8JLB - chains F and I of the 10 polymer chains in the assembly; structure by electron microscopy, 2.36 A resolution.

[Chain F]
Name: Histone H4
Source organism: Homo sapiens
UniProt: P62805 (H4_HUMAN); residues 0-102 here correspond to UniProt positions 1-103 (UniProt number = residue number + 1)
Amino-acid sequence (106 residues; row label = number of the first residue in the row; numbers below 1 keep their minus sign (Gly-3 is residue -3)):
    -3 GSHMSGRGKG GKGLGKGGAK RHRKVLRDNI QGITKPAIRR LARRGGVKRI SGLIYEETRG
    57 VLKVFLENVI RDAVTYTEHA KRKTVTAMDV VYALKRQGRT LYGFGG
Unresolved in the structure: -3 to 24
Construct notes: expression tag (-3 to -1)
Swiss-Prot annotation at these positions:
  - DNA-binding region: Lys16 to Lys20
  - modified residue: Ser1 (N-acetylserine), Arg3 (Asymmetric dimethylarginine), Lys5 (N6-(2-hydroxyisobutyryl)lysine), Lys8 (N6-(2-hydroxyisobutyryl)lysine), Lys12 (N6-(2-hydroxyisobutyryl)lysine), Lys16 (N6-(2-hydroxyisobutyryl)lysine), Lys20 (N6,N6,N6-trimethyllysine), Lys31 (N6-(2-hydroxyisobutyryl)lysine), Lys44 (N6-(2-hydroxyisobutyryl)lysine), Ser47 (Phosphoserine), Tyr51 (Phosphotyrosine), Lys59 (N6-(2-hydroxyisobutyryl)lysine), Lys77 (N6-(2-hydroxyisobutyryl)lysine), Lys79 (N6-(2-hydroxyisobutyryl)lysine), Thr80 (Phosphothreonine), Tyr88 (Phosphotyrosine), Lys91 (N6-(2-hydroxyisobutyryl)lysine)
  - cross-link (Glycyl lysine isopeptide (Lys-Gly)): Lys12 (interchain with G-Cter in SUMO2), Lys20 (interchain with G-Cter in SUMO2), Lys31 (interchain with G-Cter in SUMO2), Lys59 (interchain with G-Cter in SUMO2), Lys79 (interchain with G-Cter in SUMO2), Lys91 (interchain with G-Cter in SUMO2)

[Chain I]
Molecule: 145-nt DNA strand
Source organism: synthetic construct
Sequence (145 nucleotides; each row starts with the number of its first residue; numbers below 1 keep their minus sign (DA-72 is residue -72)):
   -72 ATCAGAATCC CGGTGCCGAG GCCGCTCAAT TGGTCGTAGA CAGCTCTAGC ACCGCTTAAA
   -12 CGCACGTACG CGCTGTCCCC CGCGTTTTAA CCGCCAAGGG GATTACTCCC TAGTCTCCAG
    48 GCACGTGTCA GATATATACA TCGAT

[Interface between chain F and chain I]
Residue-residue contacts (10; chain F residue first):
  Arg35(F) - DC8(I)  salt bridge to the phosphate
  Arg45(F) - DC7(I)  hydrogen bond to the sugar
  Arg45(F) - DC8(I)  phosphate contact
  Ile46(F) - DC7(I)  sugar contact
  Ile46(F) - DC8(I)  hydrogen bond to the phosphate
  Gly48(F) - DC7(I)  hydrogen bond to the phosphate
  Arg78(F) - DG28(I)  phosphate contact
  Lys79(F) - DG27(I)  phosphate contact
  Lys79(F) - DG28(I)  hydrogen bond to the phosphate
  Thr80(F) - DG28(I)  hydrogen bond to the phosphate
Interface residues without a listed pair, chain F (10 interface residues in all): Lys44, Ser47, Lys77
Interface residues without a listed pair, chain I (5 interface residues in all): DA29

[Summary]
10 residues of chain F face 5 of chain I across their interface; the contacts include 5 hydrogen bonds and 1
salt bridge. Polar pairs include Arg45(F)-DC7(I), Ile46(F)-DC8(I) and Gly48(F)-DC7(I). From UniProt: a
DNA-binding region on chain F.
Chain F is Histone H4 (Homo sapiens) and chain I is a 145-nt DNA strand (synthetic construct); the structure,
Cryo-EM structure of the 145 bp human nucleosome containing H3.2 C110A mutant, was determined by electron
microscopy (same publication as 8JL9, 8JLA and 8JLD).
